3ZV0 - chains C and D of the 4 polymer chains in the assembly; structure by X-ray diffraction, 2.80 A resolution.

# Chain C (and D)
Name: H/aca ribonucleoprotein complex subunit 4
Organism: Saccharomyces cerevisiae
Notes: EC 5.4.99.-; fragment: dcat domain, residues 1-60, 258-386; chain D of this document is another copy of the same molecule, construct and numbering; everything in this record applies to it too
UniProtKB: P33322 (CBF5_YEAST); residue numbers follow UniProt; this construct covers 1-60, 258-386
Amino-acid sequence (195 residues; numbered -5 to 386; 197 numbers in that range are skipped by the numbering (no residue carries them; nothing is unmodelled there); the number before each row is that of its first residue; numbers below 1 keep their minus sign (His-5 is residue -5)):
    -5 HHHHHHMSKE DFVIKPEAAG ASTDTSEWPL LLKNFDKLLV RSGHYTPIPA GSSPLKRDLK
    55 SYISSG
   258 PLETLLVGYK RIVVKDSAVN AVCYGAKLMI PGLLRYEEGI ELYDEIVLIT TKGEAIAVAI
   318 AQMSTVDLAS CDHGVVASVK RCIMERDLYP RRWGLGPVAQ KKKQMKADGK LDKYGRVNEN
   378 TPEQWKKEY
Unresolved in the structure: -5 to 19, 38-46, 378-386 (chain D: -5 to 18, 43-47, 378-386)
Differences from the reference sequence: expression tag (-5 to 0)
UniProt features mapped onto this chain:
  - modified residue: Ser47 (Phosphoserine), Thr378 (Phosphothreonine)
  - cross-link (Glycyl lysine isopeptide (Lys-Gly)): Lys9 (interchain with G-Cter in ubiquitin), Lys267 (interchain with G-Cter in ubiquitin)
Reported in the primary citation:
  - conformationally variable residues: Trp350

# How chain C and chain D interact
Contacting residue pairs (126):
  Pro23(C) - Lys309(D)
  Leu24(C) - Thr261(D)
  Leu25(C) - Glu260(D)
  Leu25(C) - Val264(D)  hydrophobic
  Leu25(C) - Arg268(D)  hydrogen bond (backbone-side chain)
  Leu25(C) - Ile306(D)
  Leu25(C) - Gly310(D)
  Leu26(C) - Arg268(D)
  Leu26(C) - Ile306(D)  hydrophobic
  Leu26(C) - Thr308(D)
  Leu26(C) - Gly310(D)
  Lys27(C) - Arg268(D)  hydrogen bond (backbone-side chain)
  Asn28(C) - Arg268(D)
  Phe29(C) - Arg292(D)
  Lys31(C) - Glu294(D)
  Lys31(C) - Glu295(D)
  Leu32(C) - Arg268(D)
  Leu32(C) - Arg292(D)  hydrogen bond (backbone-side chain)
  Leu32(C) - Tyr293(D)
  Leu32(C) - Glu294(D)
  Leu33(C) - Arg292(D)
  Leu33(C) - Tyr293(D)  hydrogen bond (backbone-backbone)
  Leu33(C) - Glu295(D)
  Val34(C) - Leu291(D)
  Val34(C) - Arg292(D)
  Val34(C) - Tyr293(D)  hydrogen bond (backbone-side chain)
  Arg35(C) - Ile287(D)
  Arg35(C) - Leu290(D)
  Arg35(C) - Leu325(D)
  Arg35(C) - Cys328(D)  hydrogen bond (side chain-backbone)
  Arg35(C) - Asp329(D)
  Ser36(C) - Ala326(D)
  Pro48(C) - Lys309(D)
  Lys50(C) - Glu260(D)  salt bridge
  Lys50(C) - Lys309(D)
  Lys50(C) - Gly310(D)
  Lys50(C) - Glu311(D)
  Arg51(C) - Glu311(D)
  Arg51(C) - Leu345(D)
  Asp52(C) - Ser59(D)
  Leu53(C) - Leu259(D)  hydrophobic
  Leu53(C) - Glu260(D)
  Lys54(C) - Lys54(D)  hydrogen bond (side chain-backbone)
  Lys54(C) - Ile57(D)  hydrogen bond (side chain-backbone)
  Ser55(C) - Glu342(D)
  Tyr56(C) - Glu260(D)  hydrogen bond
  Tyr56(C) - Glu311(D)
  Tyr56(C) - Ala312(D)  hydrogen bond (side chain-backbone)
  Tyr56(C) - Met341(D)
  Tyr56(C) - Glu342(D)  hydrogen bond (backbone-backbone)
  Tyr56(C) - Leu345(D)  hydrophobic
  Ile57(C) - Lys54(D)  hydrogen bond (backbone-side chain)
  Ile57(C) - Ile57(D)  hydrophobic
  Ile57(C) - Ile340(D)
  Ile57(C) - Glu342(D)
  Ser58(C) - Lys54(D)
  Ser58(C) - Ile340(D)  hydrogen bond (backbone-backbone)
  Ser58(C) - Glu342(D)
  Ser59(C) - Asp52(D)
  Pro258(C) - Leu24(D)  hydrophobic
  Pro258(C) - Arg338(D)
  Leu259(C) - Leu53(D)  hydrophobic
  Leu259(C) - Arg338(D)
  Leu259(C) - Cys339(D)
  Leu259(C) - Ile340(D)
  Glu260(C) - Leu25(D)
  Glu260(C) - Lys50(D)  salt bridge
  Glu260(C) - Leu53(D)
  Glu260(C) - Tyr56(D)  hydrogen bond
  Thr261(C) - Leu24(D)
  Thr261(C) - Arg338(D)
  Leu262(C) - Val315(D)  hydrophobic
  Leu262(C) - Arg338(D)
  Arg268(C) - Leu25(D)  hydrogen bond (side chain-backbone)
  Arg268(C) - Leu26(D)
  Arg268(C) - Lys27(D)  hydrogen bond (side chain-backbone)
  Arg268(C) - Asn28(D)  hydrogen bond (side chain-backbone)
  Arg268(C) - Leu32(D)
  Val270(C) - Leu32(D)  hydrophobic
  Ile287(C) - Arg35(D)
  Leu290(C) - Arg35(D)
  Leu291(C) - Thr40(D)
  Arg292(C) - Phe29(D)
  Arg292(C) - Leu32(D)  hydrogen bond (side chain-backbone)
  Arg292(C) - Leu33(D)
  Arg292(C) - Val34(D)
  Arg292(C) - Tyr39(D)  hydrogen bond
  Tyr293(C) - Leu32(D)
  Tyr293(C) - Leu33(D)  hydrogen bond (backbone-backbone)
  Tyr293(C) - Val34(D)  hydrogen bond (side chain-backbone)
  Glu294(C) - Lys31(D)
  Glu294(C) - Leu32(D)
  Glu295(C) - Lys31(D)
  Glu295(C) - Leu33(D)
  Ile306(C) - Leu25(D)
  Ile306(C) - Leu26(D)  hydrophobic
  Thr307(C) - Leu26(D)
  Thr308(C) - Leu26(D)
  Lys309(C) - Pro23(D)
  Lys309(C) - Pro48(D)
  Lys309(C) - Lys50(D)
  Gly310(C) - Leu25(D)
  Gly310(C) - Leu26(D)
  Gly310(C) - Lys50(D)
  Glu311(C) - Lys50(D)
  Glu311(C) - Arg51(D)
  Glu311(C) - Tyr56(D)
  Ala312(C) - Leu25(D)  hydrophobic
  Ala312(C) - Tyr56(D)  hydrogen bond (backbone-side chain)
  Val315(C) - Leu262(D)  hydrophobic
  Leu325(C) - Arg35(D)
  Cys328(C) - Arg35(D)  hydrogen bond (backbone-side chain)
  Arg338(C) - Pro258(D)
  Arg338(C) - Leu259(D)
  Arg338(C) - Thr261(D)
  Arg338(C) - Leu262(D)
  Cys339(C) - Leu259(D)
  Ile340(C) - Ile57(D)
  Ile340(C) - Ser58(D)  hydrogen bond (backbone-backbone)
  Ile340(C) - Leu259(D)
  Met341(C) - Tyr56(D)
  Glu342(C) - Ser55(D)
  Glu342(C) - Tyr56(D)  hydrogen bond (backbone-backbone)
  Glu342(C) - Ile57(D)
  Glu342(C) - Ser58(D)
  Leu345(C) - Tyr56(D)  hydrophobic
Also at the interface, not in a pair above, chain C (60 interface residues in all): Leu49, Gly60, Leu263, Val264, Ser327, Asp329
Also at the interface, not in a pair above, chain D (64 interface residues in all): Ile42, Leu49, Gly60, Leu263, Val270, Thr307, Thr322, Ser327

# Summary
The interface between chain C and chain D involves 60 residues on one side and 64 on the other, with 25
hydrogen bonds and 2 salt bridges. Polar contacts include Lys50(C)-Glu260(D), Leu25(C)-Arg268(D) and
Lys27(C)-Arg268(D). The paper reports conformational variability at Trp350(C).
Both chains are H/aca ribonucleoprotein complex subunit 4 (Saccharomyces cerevisiae). Entry 3ZV0 (Structure of
the SHQ1P-CBF5P complex) was determined by X-ray diffraction, deposited together with 3ZUZ.
